1QAL - chains A and B; structure by X-ray diffraction, 2.20 A resolution.

[Chain A (and B)]
Name: Copper amine oxidase
Source organism: Escherichia coli
Notes: EC 1.4.3.4; chain B of this document is another copy of the same molecule, construct and numbering; everything in this record applies to it too
Reference sequence: P46883 (AMO_ECOLI); residues 6-726 here correspond to UniProt positions 36-756 (UniProt number = residue number + 30)
Amino-acid sequence (721 residues; numbered 6 to 726; the number before each row is that of its first residue):
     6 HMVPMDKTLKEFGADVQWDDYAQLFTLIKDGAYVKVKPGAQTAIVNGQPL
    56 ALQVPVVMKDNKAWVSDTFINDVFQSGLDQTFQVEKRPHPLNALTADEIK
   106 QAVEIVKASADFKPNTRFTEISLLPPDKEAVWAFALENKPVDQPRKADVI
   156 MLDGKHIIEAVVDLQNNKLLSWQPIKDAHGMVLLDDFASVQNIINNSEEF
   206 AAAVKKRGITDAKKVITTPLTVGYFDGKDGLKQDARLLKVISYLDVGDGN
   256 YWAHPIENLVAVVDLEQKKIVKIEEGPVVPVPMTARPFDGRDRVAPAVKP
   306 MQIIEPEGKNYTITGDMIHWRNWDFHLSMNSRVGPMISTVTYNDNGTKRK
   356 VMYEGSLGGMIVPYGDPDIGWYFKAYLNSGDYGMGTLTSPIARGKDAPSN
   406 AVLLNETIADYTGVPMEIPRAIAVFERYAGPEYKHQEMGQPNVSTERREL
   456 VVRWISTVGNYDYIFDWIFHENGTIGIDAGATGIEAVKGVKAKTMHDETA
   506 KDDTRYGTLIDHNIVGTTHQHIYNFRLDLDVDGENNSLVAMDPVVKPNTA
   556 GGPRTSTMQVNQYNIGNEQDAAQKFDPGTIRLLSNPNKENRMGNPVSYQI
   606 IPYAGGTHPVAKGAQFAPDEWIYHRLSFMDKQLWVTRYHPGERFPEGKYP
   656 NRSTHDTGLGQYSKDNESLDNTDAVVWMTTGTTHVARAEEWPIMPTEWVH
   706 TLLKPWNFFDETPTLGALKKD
Disordered / not traced: 6, 726 (chain B: fully traced)
Construct notes: engineered mutation N383 (Asp413 in P46883); modified residue (466)
Modified / non-standard residues: Y466 (5-(2-carboxy-2-aminoethyl)-2-hydroxy-1,4-benzoquinone; TPQ)
Ion coordination: Cu ion: H524, H526, H689; Ca2+ site 1: D533, L534, D535, D678, A679; Ca2+ site 2: E573, Y667, D670, E672
UniProt features mapped onto this chain:
  - active site: Y466 (Schiff-base intermediate with substrate)
  - binding site (substrate): Y381, L382, S384 to L392, V463 to Y468
  - binding site (Cu cation): H524, H526, H689
  - binding site (Ca(2+)): D533, L534, D535, E573, Y667, D670, E672, D678, A679
  - binding site (Mn(2+)): D533, D535, D678
  - modified residue: Y466 (2',4',5'-topaquinone)

[How chain A and chain B interact]
Contacting residue pairs (335; chain A residue first):
  D24(A) - K40(B)  salt bridge
  Y26(A) - L29(B)  hydrophobic
  Y26(A) - K40(B)
  Y26(A) - V41(B)
  Y26(A) - K42(B)  hydrogen bond (side chain-backbone)
  Y26(A) - A45(B)
  Y26(A) - T47(B)  hydrogen bond (side chain-backbone)
  Y26(A) - A48(B)
  Y26(A) - I49(B)  hydrophobic
  L29(A) - Y26(B)  hydrophobic
  K40(A) - D24(B)  salt bridge
  K40(A) - Y26(B)
  V41(A) - Y26(B)
  K42(A) - Y26(B)  hydrogen bond (backbone-side chain)
  A45(A) - Y26(B)
  T47(A) - Y26(B)  hydrogen bond (backbone-side chain)
  A48(A) - Y26(B)
  I49(A) - Y26(B)  hydrophobic
  F230(A) - P558(B)  hydrophobic
  K233(A) - P558(B)
  Y256(A) - E442(B)  hydrogen bond
  W257(A) - E442(B)  hydrogen bond
  R291(A) - R596(B)
  F293(A) - H440(B)
  F293(A) - V448(B)
  D294(A) - V448(B)
  R296(A) - K724(B)
  D297(A) - A722(B)
  D297(A) - L723(B)
  D297(A) - K724(B)  hydrogen bond (backbone-backbone)
  R298(A) - E716(B)  salt bridge
  R298(A) - L720(B)
  R298(A) - G721(B)  hydrogen bond (side chain-backbone)
  R298(A) - A722(B)
  R298(A) - L723(B)
  V299(A) - A722(B)  hydrogen bond (backbone-backbone)
  V299(A) - K724(B)
  V303(A) - N315(B)
  V303(A) - R326(B)
  V303(A) - R453(B)
  K304(A) - E312(B)  hydrogen bond (side chain-backbone)
  K304(A) - G313(B)
  K304(A) - K314(B)  hydrogen bond (side chain-backbone)
  K304(A) - N315(B)
  P305(A) - E310(B)
  P305(A) - P311(B)
  P305(A) - E312(B)
  M306(A) - I309(B)
  M306(A) - E310(B)
  M306(A) - N405(B)
  M306(A) - E431(B)
  M306(A) - R453(B)
  Q307(A) - Q307(B)
  Q307(A) - I308(B)
  Q307(A) - I309(B)  hydrogen bond (backbone-backbone)
  I308(A) - Q307(B)
  I309(A) - P305(B)
  I309(A) - M306(B)
  I309(A) - Q307(B)  hydrogen bond (backbone-backbone)
  E310(A) - P305(B)
  E310(A) - M306(B)
  E312(A) - K304(B)  hydrogen bond (backbone-side chain)
  E312(A) - P305(B)
  G313(A) - K304(B)
  K314(A) - K304(B)  hydrogen bond (backbone-side chain)
  N315(A) - V303(B)
  N315(A) - K304(B)
  R326(A) - A302(B)  hydrogen bond (side chain-backbone)
  R326(A) - V303(B)
  P368(A) - M563(B)
  Y369(A) - R559(B)  hydrogen bond (backbone-side chain)
  Y369(A) - M563(B)
  G370(A) - R559(B)
  G370(A) - T562(B)
  G370(A) - M563(B)  hydrogen bond (backbone-backbone)
  D371(A) - R559(B)
  P372(A) - N553(B)
  P372(A) - A555(B)  hydrophobic
  Y377(A) - P558(B)  hydrophobic
  Y377(A) - R559(B)  hydrogen bond (backbone-side chain)
  S394(A) - Q441(B)
  A397(A) - N447(B)
  G399(A) - E451(B)
  K400(A) - Y433(B)  hydrogen bond (backbone-side chain)
  K400(A) - P436(B)
  K400(A) - S449(B)  hydrogen bond (side chain-backbone)
  D401(A) - Y433(B)  hydrogen bond (backbone-side chain)
  D401(A) - P436(B)
  D401(A) - K439(B)  salt bridge
  D401(A) - S449(B)  hydrogen bond
  A402(A) - Y433(B)  hydrogen bond (backbone-side chain)
  P403(A) - Y433(B)
  N405(A) - M306(B)
  E431(A) - M306(B)
  Y433(A) - K400(B)  hydrogen bond (side chain-backbone)
  Y433(A) - D401(B)
  Y433(A) - A402(B)  hydrogen bond (side chain-backbone)
  Y433(A) - P403(B)
  Y433(A) - R458(B)
  P436(A) - K400(B)
  P436(A) - D401(B)
  P436(A) - I469(B)  hydrophobic
  P436(A) - T701(B)  hydrogen bond (backbone-side chain)
  E437(A) - P700(B)
  E437(A) - T701(B)  hydrogen bond (backbone-backbone)
  Y438(A) - T487(B)
  Y438(A) - I698(B)  hydrophobic
  Y438(A) - M699(B)
  Y438(A) - P700(B)  hydrophobic
  Y438(A) - T701(B)
  K439(A) - D401(B)  salt bridge
  K439(A) - I460(B)
  K439(A) - D467(B)
  K439(A) - T487(B)  hydrogen bond (backbone-side chain)
  K439(A) - G488(B)  hydrogen bond (backbone-backbone)
  H440(A) - F293(B)
  H440(A) - G464(B)
  H440(A) - N465(B)
  H440(A) - D467(B)  salt bridge
  H440(A) - I489(B)
  Q441(A) - S394(B)
  Q441(A) - T462(B)
  Q441(A) - D467(B)  hydrogen bond (backbone-side chain)
  E442(A) - Y256(B)  hydrogen bond
  E442(A) - W257(B)  hydrogen bond
  M443(A) - L392(B)  hydrophobic
  N447(A) - A397(B)
  V448(A) - F293(B)
  V448(A) - D294(B)
  S449(A) - K400(B)
  S449(A) - D401(B)  hydrogen bond
  E451(A) - G399(B)
  R452(A) - P700(B)
  R452(A) - T701(B)  hydrogen bond (side chain-backbone)
  R453(A) - V303(B)
  R453(A) - M306(B)
  R458(A) - Y433(B)
  I460(A) - K439(B)
  T462(A) - Q441(B)
  G464(A) - H440(B)
  N465(A) - H440(B)
  D467(A) - K439(B)
  D467(A) - H440(B)  salt bridge
  D467(A) - Q441(B)  hydrogen bond (side chain-backbone)
  I469(A) - P436(B)  hydrophobic
  N477(A) - P700(B)
  T487(A) - Y438(B)
  T487(A) - K439(B)  hydrogen bond (side chain-backbone)
  G488(A) - K439(B)  hydrogen bond (backbone-backbone)
  I489(A) - H440(B)
  K498(A) - M597(B)
  T499(A) - R596(B)
  T499(A) - M597(B)
  M500(A) - M597(B)  hydrogen bond (backbone-backbone)
  M500(A) - G598(B)
  M500(A) - N599(B)
  H501(A) - E594(B)  salt bridge
  H501(A) - G598(B)
  R510(A) - M563(B)
  R510(A) - Q564(B)
  Y511(A) - T562(B)
  Y511(A) - M563(B)
  Y511(A) - Q564(B)
  L514(A) - M597(B)
  L514(A) - N599(B)
  I515(A) - M597(B)
  D516(A) - R596(B)  salt bridge
  D516(A) - M597(B)
  H517(A) - R596(B)  hydrogen bond (side chain-backbone)
  H517(A) - M597(B)
  Q525(A) - M563(B)
  P548(A) - Q620(B)
  V550(A) - Q620(B)
  V550(A) - F621(B)
  V550(A) - A622(B)
  N553(A) - P372(B)
  A555(A) - P372(B)  hydrophobic
  P558(A) - F230(B)  hydrophobic
  P558(A) - K233(B)
  P558(A) - Y377(B)  hydrophobic
  R559(A) - Y369(B)  hydrogen bond (side chain-backbone)
  R559(A) - G370(B)
  R559(A) - D371(B)
  R559(A) - Y377(B)  hydrogen bond (side chain-backbone)
  R559(A) - F621(B)
  R559(A) - E625(B)  salt bridge
  T560(A) - A622(B)
  T560(A) - D624(B)  hydrogen bond
  T560(A) - E625(B)  hydrogen bond (backbone-side chain)
  S561(A) - F621(B)
  S561(A) - A622(B)  hydrogen bond (side chain-backbone)
  S561(A) - E625(B)  hydrogen bond
  T562(A) - G370(B)
  T562(A) - P372(B)
  T562(A) - Y511(B)
  M563(A) - P368(B)
  M563(A) - Y369(B)
  M563(A) - G370(B)  hydrogen bond (backbone-backbone)
  M563(A) - Y511(B)
  M563(A) - Q525(B)
  M563(A) - Q620(B)
  M563(A) - F621(B)  hydrophobic
  Q564(A) - R510(B)
  Q564(A) - Y511(B)
  D581(A) - K617(B)
  P582(A) - Y608(B)
  P582(A) - P614(B)
  P582(A) - V615(B)  hydrogen bond (backbone-backbone)
  G583(A) - V615(B)
  G583(A) - K617(B)
  I585(A) - P614(B)  hydrophobic
  I585(A) - V690(B)  hydrophobic
  E594(A) - H501(B)  salt bridge
  N595(A) - A693(B)
  R596(A) - R291(B)
  R596(A) - T499(B)
  R596(A) - D516(B)  salt bridge
  R596(A) - H517(B)  hydrogen bond (backbone-side chain)
  M597(A) - K498(B)
  M597(A) - T499(B)
  M597(A) - M500(B)  hydrogen bond (backbone-backbone)
  M597(A) - L514(B)
  M597(A) - I515(B)
  M597(A) - D516(B)
  M597(A) - H517(B)
  G598(A) - M500(B)
  G598(A) - H501(B)
  N599(A) - M500(B)
  N599(A) - L514(B)
  Y608(A) - Y608(B)
  A609(A) - G610(B)
  A609(A) - G611(B)  hydrogen bond (backbone-backbone)
  G610(A) - A609(B)
  G610(A) - G610(B)
  G611(A) - A609(B)  hydrogen bond (backbone-backbone)
  T612(A) - L707(B)
  T612(A) - K709(B)  hydrogen bond (backbone-side chain)
  H613(A) - K709(B)
  P614(A) - P582(B)
  P614(A) - I585(B)  hydrophobic
  V615(A) - P582(B)  hydrogen bond (backbone-backbone)
  V615(A) - G583(B)
  K617(A) - D581(B)  salt bridge
  K617(A) - P582(B)
  Q620(A) - V550(B)
  Q620(A) - M563(B)
  F621(A) - V550(B)
  F621(A) - R559(B)
  F621(A) - S561(B)
  F621(A) - M563(B)  hydrophobic
  A622(A) - T560(B)
  A622(A) - S561(B)  hydrogen bond (backbone-side chain)
  D624(A) - T560(B)  hydrogen bond
  E625(A) - R559(B)  salt bridge
  E625(A) - T560(B)  hydrogen bond (side chain-backbone)
  E625(A) - S561(B)  hydrogen bond
  V690(A) - I585(B)  hydrophobic
  V690(A) - W711(B)
  A691(A) - W711(B)
  R692(A) - K709(B)
  R692(A) - P710(B)  hydrogen bond (side chain-backbone)
  R692(A) - W711(B)
  R692(A) - N712(B)
  A693(A) - N595(B)
  A693(A) - N712(B)  hydrogen bond (backbone-side chain)
  A693(A) - F714(B)
  A693(A) - D715(B)
  A693(A) - E716(B)
  A693(A) - T717(B)
  E694(A) - P710(B)
  E694(A) - W711(B)
  E694(A) - N712(B)  hydrogen bond (side chain-backbone)
  E694(A) - F713(B)  hydrogen bond (side chain-backbone)
  E694(A) - F714(B)  hydrogen bond (side chain-backbone)
  E694(A) - E716(B)
  E694(A) - T717(B)
  E694(A) - P718(B)
  W696(A) - E716(B)
  W696(A) - T717(B)  hydrogen bond (backbone-backbone)
  P697(A) - T717(B)
  P697(A) - L720(B)
  I698(A) - Y438(B)  hydrophobic
  I698(A) - H440(B)
  I698(A) - T717(B)  hydrogen bond (backbone-side chain)
  I698(A) - L720(B)  hydrophobic
  M699(A) - Y438(B)
  P700(A) - E437(B)
  P700(A) - R452(B)
  P700(A) - N477(B)
  T701(A) - P436(B)  hydrogen bond (side chain-backbone)
  T701(A) - E437(B)  hydrogen bond (backbone-backbone)
  T701(A) - Y438(B)
  T701(A) - R452(B)  hydrogen bond (backbone-side chain)
  E702(A) - K709(B)  salt bridge
  L707(A) - T612(B)
  K709(A) - T612(B)  hydrogen bond (side chain-backbone)
  K709(A) - H613(B)
  K709(A) - R692(B)
  K709(A) - E702(B)  salt bridge
  P710(A) - R692(B)  hydrogen bond (backbone-side chain)
  P710(A) - E694(B)
  W711(A) - V690(B)
  W711(A) - A691(B)
  W711(A) - R692(B)
  W711(A) - E694(B)
  N712(A) - R692(B)
  N712(A) - A693(B)  hydrogen bond (side chain-backbone)
  N712(A) - E694(B)  hydrogen bond (backbone-side chain)
  F713(A) - E694(B)  hydrogen bond (backbone-side chain)
  F714(A) - A693(B)
  F714(A) - E694(B)  hydrogen bond (backbone-side chain)
  D715(A) - A693(B)
  E716(A) - R298(B)  salt bridge
  E716(A) - A693(B)
  E716(A) - E694(B)
  E716(A) - W696(B)
  T717(A) - A693(B)
  T717(A) - E694(B)
  T717(A) - W696(B)  hydrogen bond (backbone-backbone)
  T717(A) - P697(B)
  T717(A) - I698(B)  hydrogen bond (side chain-backbone)
  P718(A) - E694(B)
  L720(A) - F293(B)
  L720(A) - R298(B)
  L720(A) - P697(B)  hydrophobic
  G721(A) - R298(B)  hydrogen bond (backbone-side chain)
  A722(A) - R298(B)
  A722(A) - V299(B)  hydrogen bond (backbone-backbone)
  L723(A) - D297(B)
  L723(A) - R298(B)
  L723(A) - V299(B)
  K724(A) - R296(B)  hydrogen bond (side chain-backbone)
  K724(A) - D297(B)  hydrogen bond (backbone-backbone)
  K724(A) - R298(B)
  K724(A) - V299(B)
Other interface residues (no listed pair), chain A (169 interface residues in all): A27, D234, P311, D373, W376, P395, G435, T450, T513, T523, H524, M546, V549, G556, V565, Q604, I606, T688, E695, W703
Other interface residues (no listed pair), chain B (169 interface residues in all): A27, D234, P292, D373, W376, P395, G435, T513, T523, H524, P548, V549, G556, V565, Q604, I606, T688, E695, W703

[In short]
The chain A/chain B interface involves 169 residues from each chain; the contacts include 80 hydrogen bonds
and 17 salt bridges. Among the polar pairs are D24(A)-K40(B), R298(A)-E716(B) and D401(A)-K439(B).
Both chains are Copper amine oxidase (Escherichia coli). Entry 1QAL (The active site base controls cofactor
reactivity in escherichia coli amine oxidase : X-ray crystallographic studies ...) was determined by X-ray
diffraction together with 1DYU, 1QAK and 1QAF from the same study.
